PDB entry 8AV1 | X-ray diffraction, 2.15 A resolution | chains A and B

Chain A (and B):
Name: Glycogen synthase kinase-3 beta
From: Homo sapiens
Notes: EC 2.7.11.26, 2.7.11.1; chain B of this document is another copy of the same molecule, construct and numbering; everything in this record applies to it too
UniProt: P49841 (GSK3B_HUMAN); residues 26-383 here = UniProt positions 26-383
Chain sequence (365 residues; row label = number of the first residue in the row):
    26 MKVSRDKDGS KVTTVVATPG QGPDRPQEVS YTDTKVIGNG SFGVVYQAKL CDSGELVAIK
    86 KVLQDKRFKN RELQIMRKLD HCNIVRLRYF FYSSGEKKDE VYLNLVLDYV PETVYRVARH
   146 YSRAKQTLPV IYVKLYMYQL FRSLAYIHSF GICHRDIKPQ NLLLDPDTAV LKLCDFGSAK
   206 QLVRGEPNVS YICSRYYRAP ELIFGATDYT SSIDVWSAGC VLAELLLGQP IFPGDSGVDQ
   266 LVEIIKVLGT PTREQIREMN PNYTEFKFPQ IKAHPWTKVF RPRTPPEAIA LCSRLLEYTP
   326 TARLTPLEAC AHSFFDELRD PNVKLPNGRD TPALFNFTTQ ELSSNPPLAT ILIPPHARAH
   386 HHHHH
Disordered / not traced: 26, 120-123, 382-390
Sequence notes: expression tag (384-390)
Modified / non-standard residues: Tyr216 (O-phosphotyrosine; PTR)
UniProt features mapped onto this chain:
  - active site: Asp181 (Proton acceptor)
  - binding site (ATP): Ile62 to Val70, Lys85
  - modified residue: Tyr216 (Phosphotyrosine)
  - mutagenesis: Lys85 to Lys86 (Abolished serine/threonine-protein kinase activity), Arg96 (R96A: Prevents the phosphorylation of phosphate-primed glycogen synthase), Leu128 (L128A: Abolishes activity toward AXIN1)
Residues lining bound ligands: O9L (2-pyridin-3-yl-8-thiomorpholin-4-yl-[1,3]oxazolo[5,4-f]quinoxaline): Ile62, Phe67, Val70, Ala83, Lys85, Val110, Leu132, Asp133, Tyr134, Val135, Pro136, Glu137, Thr138, Arg141, Leu188, Cys199, Asp200
Reported in the primary citation:
  - binding site for O9L: Phe67, Lys85, Val135

Chain A / chain B interface:
Contacting residue pairs (39):
  Thr59(A) - Glu290(B)
  Thr59(A) - Lys292(B)
  Lys60(A) - Glu290(B)
  Val61(A) - Thr289(B)
  Val61(A) - Glu290(B)  hydrogen bond (backbone-backbone)
  Val61(A) - Phe291(B)  hydrophobic
  Ile62(A) - Val263(B)
  Gly63(A) - Val263(B)
  Asn64(A) - Tyr216(B)
  Asn64(A) - Ile228(B)  hydrogen bond (side chain-backbone)
  Asn64(A) - Gly262(B)
  Asn64(A) - Val263(B)
  Gly65(A) - Tyr216(B)
  Ser66(A) - Tyr216(B)
  Tyr140(A) - Asp260(B)
  Arg141(A) - Asp260(B)
  Arg144(A) - Pro258(B)
  Arg144(A) - Asp260(B)  salt bridge
  Arg144(A) - Asp264(B)  salt bridge
  Arg148(A) - Glu268(B)  salt bridge
  Arg148(A) - Lys271(B)
  Gln185(A) - Asp260(B)
  Tyr216(A) - Asn64(B)
  Tyr216(A) - Gly65(B)
  Tyr216(A) - Ser66(B)
  Asp260(A) - Tyr140(B)
  Asp260(A) - Arg141(B)
  Asp260(A) - Gln185(B)
  Gly262(A) - Asn64(B)
  Val263(A) - Val61(B)  hydrophobic
  Val263(A) - Ile62(B)
  Val263(A) - Gly63(B)
  Val263(A) - Asn64(B)
  Asp264(A) - Arg144(B)  salt bridge
  Thr289(A) - Val61(B)
  Glu290(A) - Lys60(B)
  Glu290(A) - Val61(B)  hydrogen bond (backbone-backbone)
  Phe291(A) - Val61(B)  hydrophobic
  Lys292(A) - Thr59(B)  hydrogen bond (side chain-backbone)
Interface residues without a listed pair, chain A (28 interface residues in all): Asp58, Tyr71, Ile228, Pro258, Glu268, Phe293
Interface residues without a listed pair, chain B (27 interface residues in all): Asp58, Arg148

In short:
The interface between chain A and chain B involves 28 residues on one side and 27 on the other, with 4
hydrogen bonds and 4 salt bridges. Polar pairs include Arg144(A)-Asp260(B), Arg144(A)-Asp264(B) and
Arg148(A)-Glu268(B). Chain A binds compound O9L. From the paper: a binding site for O9L at Phe67(A), Lys85(A)
and Val135(A).
Both chains are Glycogen synthase kinase-3 beta (Homo sapiens). Entry 8AV1 (Crystal structure of GSK3 beta
(GSK3b) in complex with CD7) was determined by X-ray diffraction together with 8AUZ from the same study.
